7S4W - chain A; structure by X-ray diffraction, 2.10 A resolution.

Chain A:
Molecule: Lysozyme C
Source organism: Gallus gallus
Notes: EC 3.2.1.17
UniProtKB: P00698 (LYSC_CHICK); residues 1-129 here correspond to UniProt positions 19-147 (UniProt number = residue number + 18)
Sequence (129 residues; numbered 1 to 129; the number before each row is that of its first residue):
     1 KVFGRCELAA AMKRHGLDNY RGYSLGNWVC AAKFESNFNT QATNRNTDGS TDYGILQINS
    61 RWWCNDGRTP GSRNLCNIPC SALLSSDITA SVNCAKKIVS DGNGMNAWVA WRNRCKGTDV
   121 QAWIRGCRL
Disulfides: Cys-6/Cys-127, Cys-30/Cys-115, Cys-64/Cys-80, Cys-76/Cys-94
What the authors report for this chain:
  - catalytic residues: Glu-35, Asp-52

Overview:
From the paper: catalytic residues Glu-35 and Asp-52.
Chain A is Lysozyme C (Gallus gallus); the structure, Serial Macromolecular Crystallography at ALBA
Synchrotron Light Source - Lysozyme, was determined by X-ray diffraction (same publication as 7S4R, 7S4Y and
7S4Z).
